4I4T - chains A and F of the 6 polymer chains in the assembly; structure by X-ray diffraction, 1.80 A resolution.

[Chain A]
Name: Tubulin alpha-1B chain
From: Bos taurus
UniProt: P81947 (TBA1B_BOVIN); numbering as in UniProt (aligned over 1-450)
Chain sequence (450 residues; each row starts with the number of its first residue):
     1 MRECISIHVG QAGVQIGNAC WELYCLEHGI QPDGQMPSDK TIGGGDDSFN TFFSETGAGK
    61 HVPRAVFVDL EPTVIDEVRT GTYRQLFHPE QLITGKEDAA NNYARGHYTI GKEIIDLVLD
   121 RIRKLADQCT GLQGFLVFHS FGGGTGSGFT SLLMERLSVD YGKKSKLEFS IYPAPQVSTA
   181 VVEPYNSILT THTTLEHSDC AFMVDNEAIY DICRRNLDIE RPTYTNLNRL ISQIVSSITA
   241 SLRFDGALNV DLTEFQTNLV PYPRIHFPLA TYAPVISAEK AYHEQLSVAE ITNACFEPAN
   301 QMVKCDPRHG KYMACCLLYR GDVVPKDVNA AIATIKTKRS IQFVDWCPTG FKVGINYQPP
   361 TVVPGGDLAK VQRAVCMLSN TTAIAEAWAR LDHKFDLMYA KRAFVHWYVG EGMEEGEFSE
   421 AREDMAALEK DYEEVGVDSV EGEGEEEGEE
Unresolved in the structure: 445-447
Bound ions: Ca2+: D39, T41, G44, E55
Ligand contacts: GTP (guanosine-5'-triphosphate): V9, G10, Q11, A12, Q15, I16, D69, D98, A99, A100, N101, S140, G142, G143, G144, T145, G146, I171, P173, V177, S178, T179, E183, N206, I209, Y224, L227, N228, I231

[Chain F]
Name: Tubulin Tyrosine ligase, TTL
From: Gallus gallus
UniProt: E1BQ43 (E1BQ43_CHICK); numbering as in UniProt (aligned over 1-378)
Chain sequence (384 residues; each row starts with the number of its first residue):
     1 MYTFVVRDEN SSVYAEVSRL LLATGQWKRL RKDNPRFNLM LGERNRLPFG RLGHEPGLVQ
    61 LVNYYRGADK LCRKASLVKL IKTSPELSES CTWFPESYVI YPTNLKTPVA PAQNGIRHLI
   121 NNTRTDEREV FLAAYNRRRE GREGNVWIAK SSAGAKGEGI LISSEASELL DFIDEQGQVH
   181 VIQKYLEKPL LLEPGHRKFD IRSWVLVDHL YNIYLYREGV LRTSSEPYNS ANFQDKTCHL
   241 TNHCIQKEYS KNYGRYEEGN EMFFEEFNQY LMDALNTTLE NSILLQIKHI IRSCLMCIEP
   301 AISTKHLHYQ SFQLFGFDFM VDEELKVWLI EVNGAPACAQ KLYAELCQGI VDVAISSVFP
   361 LADTGQKTSQ PTSIFIKLHH HHHH
Unresolved in the structure: 106-124, 363-370
Differences from the reference sequence: expression tag (379-384)
Bound ions: Mg2+: E331 (together with AMP-PCP)
Ligand contacts: AMP-PCP (ACP; phosphomethylphosphonic acid adenylate ester): K74, I148, K150, K156, I160, Q183, K184, Y185, L186, K198, D200, R202, R222, H239, L240, T241, N242, D318, M320, I330, E331, N333

[How chain A and chain F interact]
Pairs across the interface (51):
  Q176(A) with P56(F)
  E207(A) with H54(F), salt bridge
  E297(A) with H306(F)
  P298(A) with L307(F), hydrophobic
  K304(A) with H54(F); H308(F)
  C305(A) with H308(F)
  D306(A) with R66(F); L307(F)
  R308(A) with P300(F), hydrogen bond (side chain-backbone); A301(F), hydrogen bond (side chain-backbone); I302(F); S303(F), hydrogen bond (side chain-backbone)
  H309(A) with R66(F), hydrogen bond (side chain-backbone); G67(F); A301(F)
  K338(A) with P300(F)
  S340(A) with A301(F)
  E386(A) with G50(F); R66(F), salt bridge
  R390(A) with G50(F); H54(F)
  H393(A) with R51(F)
  E433(A) with R46(F), salt bridge
  V440(A) with D69(F); R73(F)
  E441(A) with R73(F), hydrogen bond (backbone-side chain); K74(F); A75(F), hydrogen bond (side chain-backbone); S76(F), hydrogen bond (side chain-backbone); S152(F), hydrogen bond
  G442(A) with S152(F); A153(F), hydrogen bond (backbone-backbone)
  E443(A) with R73(F), salt bridge; S152(F)
  G444(A) with S152(F); A153(F)
  G448(A) with R44(F)
  E449(A) with N10(F); S11(F); S12(F), hydrogen bond; R44(F), salt bridge; K156(F); A335(F); A337(F)
  E450(A) with R202(F), hydrogen bond (backbone-side chain); N333(F); G334(F), hydrogen bond (side chain-backbone); A335(F), hydrogen bond (side chain-backbone); P336(F); A337(F), hydrogen bond (backbone-backbone)
Other interface residues (no listed pair), chain A (24 interface residues in all): A389
Other interface residues (no listed pair), chain F (36 interface residues in all): G53, C72, A155, Y343

[In short]
The interface between chain A and chain F involves 24 residues on one side and 36 on the other, with 14
hydrogen bonds and 5 salt bridges. Polar pairs include E207(A)-H54(F), E386(A)-R66(F) and E433(A)-R46(F).
Chain A binds GTP. Chain F binds AMP-PCP.
Here chain A is Tubulin alpha-1B chain (Bos taurus) and chain F is Tubulin Tyrosine ligase, TTL (Gallus
gallus). Entry 4I4T (Crystal structure of tubulin-RB3-TTL-Zampanolide complex) was determined by X-ray
diffraction, deposited together with 4I50 and 4I55.
